PDB entry 6F5J | electron microscopy, 3.10 A resolution | chains A and B of the 3 polymer chains in the assembly

Chain A:
Protein: Genome polyprotein
From: Deformed wing virus
UniProt: L0CTV4 (L0CTV4_9VIRU); residues 1-258 here correspond to UniProt positions 902-1159 (UniProt number = residue number + 901)
Sequence (258 residues; each row starts with the number of its first residue):
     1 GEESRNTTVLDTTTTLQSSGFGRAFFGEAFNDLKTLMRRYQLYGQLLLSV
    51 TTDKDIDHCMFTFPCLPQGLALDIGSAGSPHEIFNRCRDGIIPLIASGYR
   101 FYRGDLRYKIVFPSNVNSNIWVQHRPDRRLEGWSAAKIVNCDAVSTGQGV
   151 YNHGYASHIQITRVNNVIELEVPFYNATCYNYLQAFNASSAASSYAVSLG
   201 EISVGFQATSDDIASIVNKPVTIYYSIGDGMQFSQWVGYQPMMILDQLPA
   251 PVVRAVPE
Disordered / not traced: 1, 254-258

Chain B:
Protein: Genome polyprotein
From: Deformed wing virus
UniProt: E0YTW0 (E0YTW0_9VIRU); the author numbering skips numbers that UniProt does not, so the offset changes along the chain: 1-44 = UniProt 116-159; 46-254 = UniProt 160-368
Sequence (253 residues; each row starts with the number of its first residue; note: 1 number in that range is skipped by the numbering (no residue carries it; nothing is unmodelled there)):
     1 MDNPNPGPDGEGEVELEKDSNVVLTTQRDPSTSIPAPVSVKWSR
    46 WTSNDVVDDYATITSRWYQIAEFVWSKDDPFDKELARLILPRALLSSIEA
    96 NSDAICDVPNTIPFKVHAYWRGDMEVRVQINSNKFQVGQLQATWYYSDHE
   146 NLNISSKRSVYGFSQMDHALISASASNEAKLVIPFKHVYPFLPTRIVPDW
   196 TTGILDMGALNIRVIAPLRMSATGPTTCNVVVFIKLNNSEFTGTSSGKFY
   246 ASQIRAKPE
Disordered / not traced: 1, 252-254

Interface between chain A and chain B:
Contacting residue pairs (66):
  Glu2(A) with Thr32(B), hydrogen bond (backbone-backbone); His163(B); Leu165(B)
  Glu3(A) with Ser159(B); Gln160(B); Met161(B); Asp162(B); His163(B)
  Arg5(A) with Leu165(B)
  Arg100(A) with Tyr140(B), hydrogen bond; Tyr141(B), hydrogen bond (side chain-backbone); Ser142(B), hydrogen bond; Glu145(B)
  Phe101(A) with Lys181(B); Val183(B), hydrophobic
  Trp133(A) with Leu147(B), hydrophobic
  Thr178(A) with Val183(B); Tyr184(B)
  Cys179(A) with His182(B); Val183(B), hydrogen bond (backbone-backbone)
  Tyr180(A) with Lys181(B); Val183(B)
  Tyr182(A) with Ser142(B); Glu145(B); His182(B); Val183(B)
  Gln184(A) with Asn146(B)
  Ala185(A) with Glu145(B); Asn146(B); Leu147(B), hydrogen bond (backbone-backbone); Asn148(B)
  Phe186(A) with Glu145(B); Leu147(B)
  Asn187(A) with His144(B); Glu145(B), hydrogen bond (backbone-backbone); Leu147(B)
  Ser189(A) with His144(B); Glu145(B), hydrogen bond; Thr197(B), hydrogen bond (backbone-side chain)
  Ser190(A) with Trp195(B); Thr197(B)
  Ala191(A) with Asp194(B)
  Ala192(A) with Tyr184(B), hydrogen bond (backbone-side chain); Asp194(B), hydrogen bond (backbone-backbone); Trp195(B), hydrophobic
  Ser193(A) with Glu145(B), hydrogen bond
  Tyr195(A) with Tyr184(B); Asp194(B)
  Ala196(A) with Val183(B), hydrophobic
  Ser234(A) with Lys181(B), hydrogen bond (backbone-side chain)
  Gln235(A) with Pro35(B); Ala36(B); Tyr141(B); Lys181(B)
  Trp236(A) with Gln160(B), hydrogen bond (side chain-backbone); Met161(B)
  Val237(A) with Tyr140(B), hydrophobic; Met161(B), hydrophobic
  Gly238(A) with Lys152(B), hydrogen bond (backbone-side chain); Gln160(B); Met161(B)
  Tyr239(A) with Lys152(B), hydrogen bond (backbone-side chain); Gln160(B), hydrogen bond (backbone-side chain)
  Gln240(A) with Asn146(B); Asn148(B)
  Pro241(A) with Ser151(B)
Also at the interface, not in a pair above, chain A (30 interface residues in all): Asn181
Also at the interface, not in a pair above, chain B (32 interface residues in all): Ser31, Ser33, Gly157, Ala164, Pro185, Thr196

Overview:
30 residues of chain A face 32 of chain B across their interface; the contacts include 17 hydrogen bonds.
Polar contacts include Arg100(A)-Tyr140(B), Arg100(A)-Tyr141(B) and Arg100(A)-Ser142(B).
Chain A is Genome polyprotein and chain B is Genome polyprotein, both from Deformed wing virus; the structure,
Structure of deformed wing virus carrying the GFP gene, was determined by electron microscopy.
